Entry 6BQF (X-ray diffraction, 3.35 A resolution); this record covers chains A and R of the 12 polymer chains in the assembly.

# Chain A
Name: DNA-directed RNA polymerase II subunit RPB1
Organism: Saccharomyces cerevisiae (strain ATCC 204508 / S288c)
Notes: EC 2.7.7.6
UniProt: P04050 (RPB1_YEAST); residue numbers follow UniProt; this construct covers 1-1733
Sequence (1733 residues; each row starts with the number of its first residue):
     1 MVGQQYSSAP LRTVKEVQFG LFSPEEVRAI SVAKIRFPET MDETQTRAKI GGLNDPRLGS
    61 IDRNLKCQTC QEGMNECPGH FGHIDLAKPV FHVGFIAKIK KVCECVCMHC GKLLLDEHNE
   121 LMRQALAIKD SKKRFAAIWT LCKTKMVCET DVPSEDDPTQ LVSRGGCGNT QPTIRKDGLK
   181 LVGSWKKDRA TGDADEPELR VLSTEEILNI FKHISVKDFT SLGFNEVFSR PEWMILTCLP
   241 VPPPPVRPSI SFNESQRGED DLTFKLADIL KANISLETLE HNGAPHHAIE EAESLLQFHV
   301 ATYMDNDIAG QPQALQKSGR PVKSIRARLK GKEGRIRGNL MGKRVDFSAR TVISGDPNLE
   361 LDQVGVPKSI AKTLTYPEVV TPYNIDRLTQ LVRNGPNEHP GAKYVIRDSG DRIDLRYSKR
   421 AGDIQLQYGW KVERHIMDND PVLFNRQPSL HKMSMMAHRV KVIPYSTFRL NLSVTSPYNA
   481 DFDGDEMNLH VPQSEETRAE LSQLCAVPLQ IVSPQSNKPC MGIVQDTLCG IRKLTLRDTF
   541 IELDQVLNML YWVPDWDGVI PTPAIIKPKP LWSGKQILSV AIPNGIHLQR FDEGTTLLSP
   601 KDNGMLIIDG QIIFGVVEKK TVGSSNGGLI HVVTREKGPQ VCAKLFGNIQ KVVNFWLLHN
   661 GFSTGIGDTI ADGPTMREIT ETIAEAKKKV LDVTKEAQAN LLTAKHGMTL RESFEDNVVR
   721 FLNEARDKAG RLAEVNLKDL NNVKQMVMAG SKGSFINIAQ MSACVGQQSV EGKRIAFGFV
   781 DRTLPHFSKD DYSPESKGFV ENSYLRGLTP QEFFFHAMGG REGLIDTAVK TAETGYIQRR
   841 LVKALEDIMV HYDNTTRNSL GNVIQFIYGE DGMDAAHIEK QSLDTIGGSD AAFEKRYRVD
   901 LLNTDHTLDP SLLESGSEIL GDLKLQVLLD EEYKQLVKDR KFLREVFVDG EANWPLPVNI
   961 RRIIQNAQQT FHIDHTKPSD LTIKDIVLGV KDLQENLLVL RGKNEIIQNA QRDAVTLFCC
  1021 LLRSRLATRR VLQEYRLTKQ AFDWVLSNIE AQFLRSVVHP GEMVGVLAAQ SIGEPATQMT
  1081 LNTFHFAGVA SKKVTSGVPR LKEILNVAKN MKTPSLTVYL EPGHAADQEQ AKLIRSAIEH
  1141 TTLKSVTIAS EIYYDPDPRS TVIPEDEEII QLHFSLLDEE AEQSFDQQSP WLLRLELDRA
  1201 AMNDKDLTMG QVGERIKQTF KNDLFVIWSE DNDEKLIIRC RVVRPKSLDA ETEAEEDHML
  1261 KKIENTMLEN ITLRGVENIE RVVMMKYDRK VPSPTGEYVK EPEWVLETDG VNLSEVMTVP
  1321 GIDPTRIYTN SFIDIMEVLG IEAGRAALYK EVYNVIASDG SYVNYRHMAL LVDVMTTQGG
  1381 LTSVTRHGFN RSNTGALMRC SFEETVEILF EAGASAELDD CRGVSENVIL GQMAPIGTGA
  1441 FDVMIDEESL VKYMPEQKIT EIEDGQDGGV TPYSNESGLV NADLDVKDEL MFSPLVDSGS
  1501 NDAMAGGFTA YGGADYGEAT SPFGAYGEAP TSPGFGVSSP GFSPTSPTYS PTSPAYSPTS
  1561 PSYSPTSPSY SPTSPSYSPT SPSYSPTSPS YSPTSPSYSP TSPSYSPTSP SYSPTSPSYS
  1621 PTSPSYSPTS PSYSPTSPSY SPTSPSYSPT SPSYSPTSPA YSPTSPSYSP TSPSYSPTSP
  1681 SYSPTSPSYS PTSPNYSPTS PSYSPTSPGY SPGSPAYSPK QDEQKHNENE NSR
Not modelled in the structure: 1-2, 149-164, 186-200, 251-258, 1081-1092, 1176-1186, 1244-1253, 1447-1733
Bound ions: Zn2+ site 1: Cys-70, Cys-77, His-80; Zn2+ site 2 near Cys-110 (its only coordinating residue here); Mg2+: Asp-481, Asp-483, Asp-485 (shared with A9(R) of chain R)
Swiss-Prot annotation at these positions:
  - region: Pro-248 to Asp-260 (Lid loop), Asn-306 to Lys-323 (Rudder loop), Pro-810 to Glu-822 (Bridging helix)
  - binding site (Zn(2+)): Cys-67, Cys-70, Cys-77, His-80, Cys-107, Cys-110, Cys-148, Cys-167
  - binding site (Mg(2+)): Asp-481, Asp-483, Asp-485
  - modified residue: Thr-1471 (Phosphothreonine)
  - cross-link (Glycyl lysine isopeptide (Lys-Gly)): Lys-695 (interchain with G-Cter in ubiquitin), Lys-1246 (interchain with G-Cter in ubiquitin), Lys-1350 (interchain with G-Cter in ubiquitin)
  - natural variant: Ser-1653 to Pro-1659 (deletion: In strain: A364A)
  - mutagenesis: Lys-1246 (K1246R: Impairs ubiquitination during transcription stress)

# Chain R
Molecule: 9-nt RNA strand
Sequence (9 nucleotides; numbered 1 to 9; the number before each row is that of its first residue):
     1 AUCGAGAGA
Bound ions: Mg2+: A9 (shared with Asp-481(A), Asp-483(A), Asp-485(A) of chain A)

# Chain A / chain R interface
Pairs across the interface - 8 pairs, chain A then chain R:
  Arg-320(A) with U2(R), sugar contact
  Lys-323(A) with C3(R), salt bridge to the phosphate
  Arg-446(A) with A9(R), phosphate contact
  Gln-447(A) with A9(R), base contact
  Pro-448(A) with A9(R), base contact
  Asp-481(A) with A9(R), phosphate contact
  Asp-483(A) with A9(R), phosphate contact
  Asp-485(A) with A9(R), phosphate contact
Also at the interface, not in a pair above, chain A (10 interface residues in all): Arg-350, Gly-484
Also at the interface, not in a pair above, chain R (4 interface residues in all): G8

# In short
The interface between chain A and chain R involves 10 residues on one side and 4 on the other, with 1 salt
bridge. Its one salt-bridged contact is Lys-323(A)/C3(R). UniProt lists 8 Zn2+-binding residues, 3
Mg2+-binding residues and one mutagenesis site on chain A.
Chain A is DNA-directed RNA polymerase II subunit RPB1 (Saccharomyces cerevisiae (strain ATCC 204508 / S288c))
and chain R is a 9-nt RNA strand; the structure, Pol II elongation complex with 'dT-AP' at i+1, i-1 position,
was determined by X-ray diffraction (same publication as 6BLO, 6BLP, 6BM2 and 6BM4).
